6XBD - chains A and F of the 14 polymer chains in the assembly; structure by electron microscopy, 3.05 A resolution.

Chain A (and F):
Protein: Phospholipid ABC transporter-binding protein MlaD
Organism: Escherichia coli DEC6A
Notes: chain F of this document is another copy of the same molecule, construct and numbering; everything in this record applies to it too
UniProt: H4UPP8 (H4UPP8_ECOLX); residue numbers follow UniProt; this construct covers 1-183
Chain sequence (201 residues; numbered -17 to 183; the number before each row is that of its first residue; numbers below 1 keep their minus sign (Met-17 is residue -17)):
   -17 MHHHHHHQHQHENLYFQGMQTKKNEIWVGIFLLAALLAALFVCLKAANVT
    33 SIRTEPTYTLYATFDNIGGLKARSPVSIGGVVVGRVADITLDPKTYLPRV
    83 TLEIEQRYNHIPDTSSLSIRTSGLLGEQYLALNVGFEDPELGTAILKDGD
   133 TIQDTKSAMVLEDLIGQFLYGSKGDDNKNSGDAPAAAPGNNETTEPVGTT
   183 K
Not modelled in the structure: -17 to 1, 29-35, 153-183 (chain F: -17 to 3, 30-35, 153-183)
Sequence notes: expression tag (-17 to 0)
From the paper describing this entry:
  - mutagenesis - F13A, A17F, A20F, V24F: unchanged growth
  - mutagenesis - A17F/A20F/V24F: abolished growth
  - binding site for di-palmitoyl-3-sn-phosphatidylethanolamine: Leu106, Leu107
  - conformationally variable residues (loop rearrangement): Leu107

Interface between chain A and chain F:
Pairs across the interface - 32 pairs, chain A then chain F:
  Ile60(A) with Leu73(F)
  Gly61(A) with Asn48(F); Ile49(F), hydrogen bond (backbone-backbone); Pro80(F)
  Gly62(A) with Asn48(F); Ile49(F); Gly50(F)
  Val63(A) with Ile71(F), hydrophobic; Leu73(F), hydrophobic; Pro80(F), hydrophobic
  Tyr90(A) with Leu73(F); Tyr78(F)
  Asn91(A) with Tyr78(F)
  His92(A) with Tyr78(F), hydrogen bond (backbone-side chain)
  Arg102(A) with Glu144(F)
  Thr103(A) with Glu144(F)
  Ser104(A) with Leu107(F)
  Gly105(A) with Leu106(F); Leu107(F); Gly108(F)
  Leu106(A) with Leu106(F), hydrogen bond (backbone-backbone); Leu143(F), hydrophobic
  Leu107(A) with Leu106(F), hydrogen bond (backbone-backbone); Leu107(F), hydrophobic
  Met141(A) with Glu144(F); Ile147(F), hydrophobic
  Leu146(A) with Ile147(F), hydrophobic; Leu151(F), hydrophobic
  Gln149(A) with Leu151(F); Tyr152(F)
  Phe150(A) with Phe150(F), hydrophobic; Leu151(F), hydrophobic
Also at the interface, not in a pair above, chain A (22 interface residues in all): Val65, Ile93, Ile101, Gly108, Val116
Also at the interface, not in a pair above, chain F (19 interface residues in all): Asp47, Lys76, Val142

Overview:
Chain A and chain F form an interface of 22 and 19 residues respectively, with 4 hydrogen bonds. Polar pairs
include His92(A)-Tyr78(F), Gly61(A)-Ile49(F) and Leu106(A)-Leu106(F). The paper reports a binding site for
di-palmitoyl-3-sn-phosphatidylethanolamine at Leu106(A) and Leu107(A); A17F/A20F/V24F of chain A abolish
growth; 5 substitutions were tested in all.
Chain A and chain F are both Phospholipid ABC transporter-binding protein MlaD (Escherichia coli DEC6A); the
structure, Cryo-EM structure of MlaFEDB in nanodiscs with phospholipid substrates, was determined by electron
microscopy.
